PDB entry 1LT4 | X-ray diffraction, 2.00 A resolution | chains E and A of the 6 polymer chains in the assembly

# Chain E
Name: Heat-labile enterotoxin
Source organism: Escherichia coli
Notes: fragment: holotoxin; engineered mutation(s): CHAIN A, S63K
UniProt: P32890 (ELBP_ECOLI); residues 1-103 here correspond to UniProt positions 22-124 (UniProt number = residue number + 21)
Sequence (103 residues; each row starts with the number of its first residue):
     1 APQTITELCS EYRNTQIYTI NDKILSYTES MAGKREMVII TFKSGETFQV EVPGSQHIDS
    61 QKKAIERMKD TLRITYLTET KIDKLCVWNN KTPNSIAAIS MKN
Cystine bridges: Cys-9/Cys-86

# Chain A
Name: Heat-labile enterotoxin
Source organism: Escherichia coli
Notes: fragment: holotoxin
UniProt: P06717 (ELAP_ECOLI); residues 1-233 here correspond to UniProt positions 19-251 (UniProt number = residue number + 18)
Sequence (247 residues; row label = number of the first residue in the row; note: 7 numbers in that range are skipped by the numbering (no residue carries them; nothing is unmodelled there); a row labelled like 188A-188N holds insertion residues (188A, then the next letters in order)):
     1 NGDRLYRADS RPPDEIKRSG GLMPRGHNEY FDRGTQMNIN LYDHARGTQT GFVRYDDGYV
    61 STKLSLRSAH LAGQSILSGY STYYIYVIAT APNMFNVNDV LGVYSPHPYE QEVSALGGIP
   121 YSQIYGWYRV NFGVIDERLH RNREYRDRYY RNLNIAPAED GYRLAGFPPD HQAWREEPWI
   181 HHAPQGCG
188A-188N NSSNSSRTITRTIT
   196 GDTCNEETQN LSTIYLREYQ SKVKRQIFSD YQSEVDIYNR IRDEL
Unresolved in the structure: 1-3, 188A-188N, 237-240
Cystine bridges: Cys-187/Cys-199
Sequence notes: engineered mutation Lys-63 (Ser81 in P06717); insertion (188D-188J)
Curated features (UniProtKB/Swiss-Prot):
  - active site: Glu-112

# How chain E and chain A interact
Residue-residue contacts (18; chain E residue first):
  Lys-62(E) / Ile-236(A)
  Lys-63(E) / Ile-232(A)
  Lys-63(E) / Tyr-233(A)
  Glu-66(E) / Ile-236(A)
  Arg-67(E) / Ile-232(A)
  Leu-77(E) / Lys-219(A)
  Leu-77(E) / Phe-223(A)
  Thr-78(E) / Ser-216(A)  hydrogen bond (backbone-side chain)
  Thr-78(E) / Lys-219(A)
  Thr-78(E) / Arg-220(A)
  Glu-79(E) / Arg-33(A)  salt bridge
  Glu-79(E) / Ser-216(A)  hydrogen bond (backbone-side chain)
  Glu-79(E) / Lys-219(A)  salt bridge
  Thr-80(E) / Ser-216(A)
  Thr-80(E) / Arg-220(A)
  Lys-81(E) / Glu-213(A)
  Asn-103(E) / Lys-217(A)
  Asn-103(E) / Arg-220(A)  hydrogen bond (backbone-side chain)
Other interface residues (no listed pair), chain E (12 interface residues in all): Asp-70, Ile-74
Other interface residues (no listed pair), chain A (13 interface residues in all): Gln-227, Val-230, Arg-235

# Overview
12 residues of chain E face 13 of chain A across their interface, with 3 hydrogen bonds and 2 salt bridges.
Polar pairs include Glu-79(E)/Arg-33(A), Glu-79(E)/Lys-219(A) and Thr-78(E)/Ser-216(A). From UniProt:
active-site residue Glu-112(A) on chain A.
Here chain E is Heat-labile enterotoxin and chain A is Heat-labile enterotoxin, both from Escherichia coli.
Entry 1LT4 (Heat-labile enterotoxin mutant S63K) was determined by X-ray diffraction.
